Entry 3ZZO (X-ray diffraction, 1.15 A resolution); this record covers chain A.

== Chain A ==
Protein: CG11501
Organism: Drosophila melanogaster
Reference sequence: Q9VAK8 (Q9VAK8_DROME); residues 25-115 here = UniProt positions 25-115
Sequence (95 residues; row label = number of the first residue in the row):
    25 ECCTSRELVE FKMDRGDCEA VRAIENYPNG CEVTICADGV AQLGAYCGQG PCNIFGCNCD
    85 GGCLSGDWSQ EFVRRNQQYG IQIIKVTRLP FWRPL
Disordered / not traced: 118-119
Differences from the reference sequence: expression tag (116-119)
Disulfide bonds: Cys-26/Cys-81, Cys-27/Cys-87, Cys-42/Cys-55, Cys-60/Cys-71, Cys-76/Cys-83
What the authors report for this chain:
  - conformationally variable residues (loop rearrangement): Tyr-51 to Gly-54
  - contacts within the chain: Asn-77/Phe-79 (hydrogen bond)

== Overview ==
From the paper: conformational variability at Tyr-51; contacts within the chain involving Asn-77 and Phe-79.
Chain A is CG11501 (Drosophila melanogaster); the structure, Crystal structure of the CG11501 protein in
P212121 spacegroup, was determined by X-ray diffraction together with 3ZZR from the same study.
